2C51 - chains B and R of the 5 polymer chains in the assembly; structure by X-ray diffraction, 2.80 A resolution.

Chain B:
Name: Coat protein
From: Enterobacterio phage MS2
Reference sequence: P03612 (COAT_BPMS2); numbering as in UniProt (aligned over 1-129)
Chain sequence (129 residues; each row starts with the number of its first residue):
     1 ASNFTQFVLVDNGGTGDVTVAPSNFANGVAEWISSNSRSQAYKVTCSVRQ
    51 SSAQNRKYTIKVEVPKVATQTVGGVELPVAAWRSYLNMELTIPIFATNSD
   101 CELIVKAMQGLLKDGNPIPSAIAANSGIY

Chain R:
Molecule: 19-nt RNA strand
Sequence (19 nucleotides; each row starts with the number of its first residue):
     1 ACAUGAGGAUGACCCAUGU
Disordered / not traced: 1-2, 18-19

How chain B and chain R interact:
Residue-residue contacts - 16 pairs, chain B then chain R:
  Val-29(B) / A6(R)  base contact
  Thr-45(B) / A6(R)  hydrogen bond to the base
  Ser-47(B) / A6(R)  hydrogen bond to the base
  Arg-49(B) / A6(R)  hydrogen bond to the sugar
  Arg-49(B) / G7(R)  sugar contact
  Arg-49(B) / G8(R)  salt bridge to the phosphate
  Ser-51(B) / G8(R)  phosphate contact
  Ser-51(B) / A9(R)  hydrogen bond to the phosphate
  Ser-52(B) / G8(R)  phosphate contact
  Ser-52(B) / A9(R)  hydrogen bond to the phosphate
  Asn-55(B) / A9(R)  hydrogen bond to the phosphate
  Asn-55(B) / U10(R)  phosphate contact
  Lys-57(B) / G8(R)  salt bridge to the phosphate
  Thr-59(B) / A6(R)  hydrogen bond to the sugar
  Lys-61(B) / G5(R)  salt bridge to the phosphate
  Lys-61(B) / A6(R)  salt bridge to the phosphate
Interface residues without a listed pair, chain B (13 interface residues in all): Cys-46, Glu-89, Thr-91
Interface residues without a listed pair, chain R (7 interface residues in all): G11

Summary:
13 residues of chain B face 7 of chain R across their interface, with 7 hydrogen bonds and 4 salt bridges.
Among the polar pairs are Thr-45(B)/A6(R), Ser-47(B)/A6(R) and Arg-49(B)/A6(R).
Here chain B is Coat protein (Enterobacterio phage MS2) and chain R is a 19-nt RNA strand. Entry 2C51 (MS2-RNA
hairpin (G -5) complex) was determined by X-ray diffraction together with 2C4Y, 2C4Z, 2C50, 2C4Q and 2BU1 from
the same study.
